Entry 9G4N (X-ray diffraction, 2.32 A resolution); this record covers chain A.

== Chain A ==
Molecule: Glycoside hydrolase family 2 catalytic domain-containing protein
Organism: Labilibaculum antarcticum
Reference sequence: A0A1Y1CQ89 (A0A1Y1CQ89_9BACT); residues 2-529 here correspond to UniProt positions 22-549 (UniProt number = residue number + 20)
Amino-acid sequence (537 residues; numbered 1 to 537; the number before each row is that of its first residue):
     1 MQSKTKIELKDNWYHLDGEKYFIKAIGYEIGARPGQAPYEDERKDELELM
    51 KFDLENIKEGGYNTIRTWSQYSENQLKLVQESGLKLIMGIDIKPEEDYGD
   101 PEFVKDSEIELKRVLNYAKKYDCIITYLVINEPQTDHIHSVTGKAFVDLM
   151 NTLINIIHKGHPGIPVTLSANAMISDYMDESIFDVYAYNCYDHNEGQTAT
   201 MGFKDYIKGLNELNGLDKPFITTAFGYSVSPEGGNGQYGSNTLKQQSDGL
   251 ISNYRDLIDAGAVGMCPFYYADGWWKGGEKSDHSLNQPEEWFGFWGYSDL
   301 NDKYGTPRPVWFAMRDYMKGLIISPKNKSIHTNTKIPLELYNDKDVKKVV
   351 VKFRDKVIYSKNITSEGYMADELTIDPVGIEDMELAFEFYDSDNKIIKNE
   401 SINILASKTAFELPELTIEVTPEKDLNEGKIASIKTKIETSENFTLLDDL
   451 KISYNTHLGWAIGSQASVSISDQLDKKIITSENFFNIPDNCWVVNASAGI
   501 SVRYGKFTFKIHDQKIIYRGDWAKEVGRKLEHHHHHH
Unresolved in the structure: 1-2, 531-537
Sequence notes: initiating methionine (1); engineered mutation Ala224 (Glu244 in A0A1Y1CQ89); expression tag (530-537)
Ligand contacts: beta-D-glucopyranose (BGC): Asn171, Tyr191, His193, Glu195, Tyr238, Glu289, Trp460
Reported in the primary citation:
  - binding site for beta-D-glucopyranose: Tyr39, Asp91, Tyr238, Trp460
  - specificity-determining residues: Tyr39, Asp91 (proposed by the authors, not directly observed)
  - mutagenesis - E132A: abolished catalytic activity on all tested substrates

== In short ==
Chain A binds beta-D-glucopyranose. The paper reports a binding site for beta-D-glucopyranose at Tyr39, Asp91
and Tyr238 among others; E132A abolishes catalytic activity on all tested substrates.
Chain A is Glycoside hydrolase family 2 catalytic domain-containing protein (Labilibaculum antarcticum); the
structure, Glycoside Hydrolase Family 157 from Labilibaculum antarcticum (LaGH157) E224A mutant in complex
with Laminaritriose and Glucose, was determined by X-ray diffraction, deposited together with 9FZ9 and 9G5G.
